Entry 3BO0 (electron microscopy, 9.60 A resolution (very low resolution: no residue pairs are listed; an interface is given only as per-side residue counts)); this record covers chains A and C of the 7 polymer chains in the assembly.

# Chain A
Molecule: PREPROTEIN TRANSLOCASE SecY SUBUNIT
From: Escherichia coli
Sequence (442 residues; row label = number of the first residue in the row):
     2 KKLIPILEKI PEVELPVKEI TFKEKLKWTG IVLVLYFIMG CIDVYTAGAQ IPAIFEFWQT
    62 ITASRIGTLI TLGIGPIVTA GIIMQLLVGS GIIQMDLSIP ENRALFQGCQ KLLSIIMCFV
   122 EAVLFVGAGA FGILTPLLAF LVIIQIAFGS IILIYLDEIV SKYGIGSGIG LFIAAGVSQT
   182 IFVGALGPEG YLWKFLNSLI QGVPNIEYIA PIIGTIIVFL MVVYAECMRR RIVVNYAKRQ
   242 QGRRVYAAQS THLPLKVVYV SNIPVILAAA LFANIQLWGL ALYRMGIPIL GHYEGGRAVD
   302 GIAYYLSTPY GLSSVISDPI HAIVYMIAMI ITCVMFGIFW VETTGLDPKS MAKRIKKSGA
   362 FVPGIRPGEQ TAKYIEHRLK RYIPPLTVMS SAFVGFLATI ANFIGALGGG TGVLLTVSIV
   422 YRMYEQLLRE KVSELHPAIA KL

# Chain C
Molecule: Preprotein translocase secG subunit
From: Escherichia coli
Sequence (32 residues; row label = number of the first residue in the row):
    21 ETFSKIRVKP EHVIGVTVAF VIIEAILTYG RF

# Chain A / chain C interface
At this resolution (10 A) residue pairs are not listed: 33 residues of chain A and 22 of chain C lie at the interface.

# Overview
33 residues of chain A and 22 residues of chain C are in contact.
Here chain A is PREPROTEIN TRANSLOCASE SecY SUBUNIT and chain C is Preprotein translocase secG subunit, both
from Escherichia coli. Entry 3BO0 (Ribosome-SecY complex) was determined by electron microscopy (same
publication as 3BO1).
